1C79 - chains A and B; structure by X-ray diffraction, 2.30 A resolution.

Chain A (and B):
Name: Staphylokinase
Source organism: Staphylococcus aureus
Notes: EC 3.4.24.29; chain B of this document is another copy of the same molecule, construct and numbering; everything in this record applies to it too
UniProtKB: P68802 (SAK_STAAU); residues 1-136 here correspond to UniProt positions 28-163 (UniProt number = residue number + 27)
Sequence (136 residues; each row starts with the number of its first residue):
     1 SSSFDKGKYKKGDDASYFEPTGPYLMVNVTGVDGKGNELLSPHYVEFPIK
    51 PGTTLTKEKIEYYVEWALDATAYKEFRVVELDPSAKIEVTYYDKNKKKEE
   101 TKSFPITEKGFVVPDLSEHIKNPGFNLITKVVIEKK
Not modelled in the structure: 1-6 (chain B: 1-8)

Interface between chain A and chain B:
Residue-residue contacts (3):
  Lys35(A) with Tyr92(B)
  Glu99(A) with Lys130(B), salt bridge
  Lys130(A) with Glu99(B), salt bridge
Other interface residues (no listed pair), chain A (5 interface residues in all): Gly36, Thr90
Other interface residues (no listed pair), chain B (4 interface residues in all): Thr90

In short:
Chain A and chain B form an interface of 5 and 4 residues respectively, with 2 salt bridges. The salt-bridged
pair is Glu99(A)-Lys130(B).
Both chains are Staphylokinase (Staphylococcus aureus). Entry 1C79 (Staphylokinase (sak) dimer) was determined
by X-ray diffraction (same publication as 1C77 and 1C78).
